Entry 6E92 (X-ray diffraction, 1.77 A resolution); this record covers chain A.

Chain A:
Molecule: Carbonic anhydrase 2
Source organism: Homo sapiens
Notes: EC 4.2.1.1
UniProtKB: P00918 (CAH2_HUMAN); the author numbering skips numbers that UniProt does not, so the offset changes along the chain: 4-125 = UniProt 4-125; 127-261 = UniProt 126-260
Amino-acid sequence (257 residues; numbered 4 to 261; 1 number in that range is skipped by the numbering (no residue carries it; nothing is unmodelled there); the number before each row is that of its first residue):
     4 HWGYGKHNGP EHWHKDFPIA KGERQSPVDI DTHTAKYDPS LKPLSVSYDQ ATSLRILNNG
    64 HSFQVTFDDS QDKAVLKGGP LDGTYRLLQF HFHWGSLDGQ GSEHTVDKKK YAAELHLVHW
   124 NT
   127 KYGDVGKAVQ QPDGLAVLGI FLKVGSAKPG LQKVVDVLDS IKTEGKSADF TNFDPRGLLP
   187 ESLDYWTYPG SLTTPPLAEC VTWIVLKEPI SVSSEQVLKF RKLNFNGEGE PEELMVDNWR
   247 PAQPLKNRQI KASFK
Construct notes: engineered mutation Ser-65 (Ala in P00918), Gln-67 (Asn in P00918), Thr-69 (Glu in P00918), Leu-91 (Ile in P00918), Val-131 (Phe130 in P00918), Glu-170 (Lys169 in P00918), Ala-204 (Leu203 in P00918)
Ion coordination: Zn2+: His-94, His-96, His-119 (together with HZY)
Residues lining bound ligands: HZY (6-(sulfamoyloxy)-2-[(3,4,5-trimethoxyphenyl)methyl]isoquinolin-2-ium): Leu-91, Gln-92, His-94, His-96, Glu-106, His-119, Val-121, Val-131, Gly-132, Val-135, Leu-141, Val-143, Ser-197, Leu-198, Thr-199, Thr-200, Pro-201, Trp-209
Curated features (UniProtKB/Swiss-Prot):
  - active site: His-64 (Proton donor/acceptor)
  - binding site (Zn(2+)): His-94, His-96, His-119
  - binding site (substrate): Thr-199, Thr-200
  - site: Tyr-7 (Fine-tunes the proton-transfer properties of H-64), Asn-62 (Fine-tunes the proton-transfer properties of H-64), Gln-92 (Involved in the binding of some activators, including histamine and L-histidine)
  - modified residue (Phosphoserine): Ser-166, Ser-173

Summary:
Bound to chain A: compound HZY. His-94, His-96 and His-119 form the Zn2+ site. From UniProt: active-site
residue His-64, 3 Zn2+-binding residues and substrate-binding residues Thr-199 and Thr-200.
Chain A is Carbonic anhydrase 2 (Homo sapiens); the structure, CA IX mimic Complexed with Steroidal Sulfamate
Compound STX 2845, was determined by X-ray diffraction (same publication as 6E8P, 6E8X and 6E91).
